7JG9 - chains C and E of the 20 polymer chains in the assembly; structure by electron microscopy, 3.40 A resolution.

[Chain C]
Protein: ATP synthase subunit alpha
From: Mycolicibacterium smegmatis
Notes: EC 7.1.2.2
Reference sequence: A0A0D6IV93 (A0A0D6IV93_MYCSM); residues 1-548 here = UniProt positions 1-548
Chain sequence (548 residues; each row starts with the number of its first residue):
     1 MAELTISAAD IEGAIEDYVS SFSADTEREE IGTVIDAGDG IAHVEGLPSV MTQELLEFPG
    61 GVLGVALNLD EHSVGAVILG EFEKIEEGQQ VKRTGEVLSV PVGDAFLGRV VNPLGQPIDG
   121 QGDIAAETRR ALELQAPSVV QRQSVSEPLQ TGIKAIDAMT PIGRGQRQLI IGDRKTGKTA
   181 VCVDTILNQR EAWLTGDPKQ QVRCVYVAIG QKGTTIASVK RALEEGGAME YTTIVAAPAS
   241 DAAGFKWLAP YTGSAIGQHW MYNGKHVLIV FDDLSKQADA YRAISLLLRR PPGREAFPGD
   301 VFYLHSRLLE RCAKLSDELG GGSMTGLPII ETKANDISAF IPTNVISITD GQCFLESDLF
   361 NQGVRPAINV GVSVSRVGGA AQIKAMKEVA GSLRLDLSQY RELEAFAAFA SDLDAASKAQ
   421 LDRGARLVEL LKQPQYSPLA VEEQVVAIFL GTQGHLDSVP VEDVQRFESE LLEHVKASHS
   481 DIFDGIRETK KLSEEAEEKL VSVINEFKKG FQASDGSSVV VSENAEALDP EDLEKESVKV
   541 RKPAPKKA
Unresolved in the structure: 1-8, 23-28, 521-548

[Chain E]
Protein: ATP synthase subunit beta
From: Mycolicibacterium smegmatis
Notes: EC 7.1.2.2
Reference sequence: A0A0D6IU77 (A0A0D6IU77_MYCSM); residues 1-475 here = UniProt positions 1-475
Chain sequence (475 residues; row label = number of the first residue in the row):
     1 MTATAEKTAG RVVRITGPVV DVEFPRGSVP ELFNALHAEI TFGALAKTLT LEVAQHLGDS
    61 LVRCISMQPT DGLVRGVEVT DTGASISVPV GDGVKGHVFN ALGDCLDDPG YGKDFEHWSI
   121 HRKPPAFSDL EPRTEMLETG LKVVDLLTPY VRGGKIALFG GAGVGKTVLI QEMINRIARN
   181 FGGTSVFAGV GERTREGNDL WVELADANVL KDTALVFGQM DEPPGTRMRV ALSALTMAEF
   241 FRDEQGQDVL LFIDNIFRFT QAGSEVSTLL GRMPSAVGYQ PTLADEMGEL QERITSTRGR
   301 SITSMQAVYV PADDYTDPAP ATTFAHLDAT TELSRAVFSK GIFPAVDPLA SSSTILDPAI
   361 VGDEHYRVAQ EVIRILQRYK DLQDIIAILG IDELSEEDKQ LVNRARRIER FLSQNMMAAE
   421 QFTGQPGSTV PLKETIEAFD KLTKGEFDHL PEQAFFLIGG LDDLAKKAES LGAKL
Unresolved in the structure: 1-7, 472-475

[Interface between chain C and chain E]
Residue-residue contacts (10):
  Ile35(C) - Leu57(E)
  Ile35(C) - Gly58(E)  hydrogen bond (backbone-backbone)
  Asp36(C) - His56(E)
  Ala37(C) - Gln55(E)
  Ala37(C) - His56(E)  hydrogen bond (backbone-backbone)
  Ile118(C) - Ser128(E)
  Ala239(C) - Gly288(E)
  Ala239(C) - Glu289(E)
  Ala283(C) - Pro281(E)
  Asn361(C) - Arg374(E)
Other interface residues (no listed pair), chain C (10 interface residues in all): Asp119, Ser240, Leu286
Other interface residues (no listed pair), chain E (13 interface residues in all): Phe127, Met273, Ala284, Ile373

[In short]
The interface between chain C and chain E involves 10 residues on one side and 13 on the other; the contacts
include 2 hydrogen bonds. Backbone hydrogen bonds pair Ile35(C)-Gly58(E) and Ala37(C)-His56(E).
Chain C is ATP synthase subunit alpha and chain E is ATP synthase subunit beta, both from Mycolicibacterium
smegmatis; the structure, Cryo-EM structure of bedaquiline-saturated mycobacterium smegmatis ATP synthase
rotational state 2 (backbone model), was determined by electron microscopy (same publication as 7JG5, 7JG6,
7JG7, 7JG8, 7JGA, 7JGB and 7JGC).
